Entry 2R92 (X-ray diffraction, 3.80 A resolution); this record covers chains B and C of the 14 polymer chains in the assembly.

== Chain B ==
Molecule: DNA-directed RNA polymerase II subunit RPB2
From: Saccharomyces cerevisiae
Notes: EC 2.7.7.6
UniProt: P08518 (RPB2_YEAST); residue numbers follow UniProt; this construct covers 1-1224
Chain sequence (1224 residues; row label = number of the first residue in the row):
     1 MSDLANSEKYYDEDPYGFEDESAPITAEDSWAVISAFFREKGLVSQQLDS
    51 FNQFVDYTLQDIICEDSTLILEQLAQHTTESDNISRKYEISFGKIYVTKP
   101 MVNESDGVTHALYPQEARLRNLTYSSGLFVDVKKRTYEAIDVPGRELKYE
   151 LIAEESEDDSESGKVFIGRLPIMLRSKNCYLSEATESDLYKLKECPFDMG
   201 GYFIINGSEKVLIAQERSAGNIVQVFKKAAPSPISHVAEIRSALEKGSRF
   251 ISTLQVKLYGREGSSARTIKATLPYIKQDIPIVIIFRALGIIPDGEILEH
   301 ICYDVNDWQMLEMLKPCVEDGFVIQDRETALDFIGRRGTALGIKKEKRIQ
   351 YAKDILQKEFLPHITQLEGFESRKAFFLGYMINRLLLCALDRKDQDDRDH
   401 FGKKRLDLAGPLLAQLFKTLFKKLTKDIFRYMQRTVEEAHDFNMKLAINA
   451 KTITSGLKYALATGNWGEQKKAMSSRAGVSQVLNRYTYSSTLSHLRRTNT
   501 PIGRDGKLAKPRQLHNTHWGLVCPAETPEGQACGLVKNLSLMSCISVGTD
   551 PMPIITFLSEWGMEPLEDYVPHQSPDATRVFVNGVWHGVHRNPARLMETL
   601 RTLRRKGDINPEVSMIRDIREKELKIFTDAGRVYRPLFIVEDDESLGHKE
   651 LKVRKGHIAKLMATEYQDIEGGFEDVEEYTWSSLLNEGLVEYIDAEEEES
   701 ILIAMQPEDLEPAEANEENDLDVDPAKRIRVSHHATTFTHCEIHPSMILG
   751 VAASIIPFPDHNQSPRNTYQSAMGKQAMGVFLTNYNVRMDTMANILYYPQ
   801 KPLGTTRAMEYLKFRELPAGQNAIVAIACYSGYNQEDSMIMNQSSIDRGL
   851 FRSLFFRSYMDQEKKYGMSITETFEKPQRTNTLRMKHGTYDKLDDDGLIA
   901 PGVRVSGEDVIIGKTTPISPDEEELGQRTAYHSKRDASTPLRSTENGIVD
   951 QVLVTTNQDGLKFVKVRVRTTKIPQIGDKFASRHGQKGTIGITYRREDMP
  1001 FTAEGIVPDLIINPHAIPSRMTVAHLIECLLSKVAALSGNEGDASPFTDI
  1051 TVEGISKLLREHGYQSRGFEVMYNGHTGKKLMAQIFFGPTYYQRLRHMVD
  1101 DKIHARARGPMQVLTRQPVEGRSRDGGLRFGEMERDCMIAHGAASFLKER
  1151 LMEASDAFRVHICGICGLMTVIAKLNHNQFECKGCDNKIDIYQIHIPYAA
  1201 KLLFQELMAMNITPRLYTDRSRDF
Unresolved in the structure: 1-18, 71-89, 134-163, 438-445, 503-509, 669-677, 716-721, 918-932
Metal / ion sites: Zn2+: Cys1163, Cys1166, Cys1182, Cys1185

== Chain C ==
Molecule: DNA-directed RNA polymerase II subunit RPB3
From: Saccharomyces cerevisiae
Notes: EC 2.7.7.6
UniProt: P16370 (RPB3_YEAST); numbering as in UniProt (aligned over 1-318)
Chain sequence (318 residues; numbered 1 to 318; the number before each row is that of its first residue):
     1 MSEEGPQVKIREASKDNVDFILSNVDLAMANSLRRVMIAEIPTLAIDSVE
    51 VETNTTVLADEFIAHRLGLIPLQSMDIEQLEYSRDCFCEDHCDKCSVVLT
   101 LQAFGESESTTNVYSKDLVIVSNLMGRNIGHPIIQDKEGNGVLICKLRKG
   151 QELKLTCVAKKGIAKEHAKWGPAAAIEFEYDPWNKLKHTDYWYEQDSAKE
   201 WPQSKNCEYEDPPNEGDPFDYKAQADTFYMNVESVGSIPVDQVVVRGIDT
   251 LQKKVASILLALTQMDQDKVNFASGDNNTASNMLGSNEDVMMTGAEQDPY
   301 SNASQMGNTGSGGYDNAW
Unresolved in the structure: 1, 269-318
Metal / ion sites: Zn2+: Cys86, Cys88, Cys92, Cys95
UniProt features mapped onto this chain:
  - binding site (Zn(2+)): Cys86, Cys88, Cys92, Cys95
  - modified residue: Ser2 (N-acetylserine)
  - natural variant: Ala30 (A30D: In mutant RPB3-1)
  - mutagenesis: Lys9 (K9E: Transcript termination readthrough)

== How chain B and chain C interact ==
Pairs across the interface (79):
  Asn786(B) with Val57(C)
  Tyr797(B) with Glu61(C); Phe62(C)
  Tyr798(B) with Phe62(C), hydrophobic; Arg66(C), hydrogen bond
  Ser844(B) with Ala168(C)
  Asp847(B) with His65(C), hydrogen bond (backbone-side chain); His167(C), salt bridge; Ala168(C), hydrogen bond (side chain-backbone)
  Arg848(B) with His65(C); Leu69(C); Ala168(C)
  Gly849(B) with His65(C)
  Arg852(B) with His65(C)
  Arg969(B) with Ala59(C); Asp60(C), salt bridge; Glu61(C), salt bridge
  Thr971(B) with Glu61(C), hydrogen bond
  Arg995(B) with Ala164(C); Lys165(C)
  Arg996(B) with Arg34(C), hydrogen bond (backbone-side chain); Ile38(C); Ala173(C); Ala174(C); Ala175(C)
  Glu997(B) with Arg34(C); Arg35(C), hydrogen bond (backbone-side chain); Ile38(C); Ala39(C)
  Asp998(B) with Arg35(C), salt bridge
  Phe1001(B) with Arg34(C); Phe178(C), hydrophobic
  Ala1003(B) with Glu177(C); Phe178(C), hydrogen bond (backbone-backbone); Glu179(C)
  Glu1004(B) with Glu177(C)
  Gly1005(B) with Ile176(C)
  Arg1060(B) with Lys199(C); Pro202(C)
  Gly1063(B) with Pro202(C)
  Gln1065(B) with Glu200(C); Trp201(C); Pro202(C)
  Arg1067(B) with Trp192(C); Glu194(C), salt bridge
  Phe1069(B) with Trp192(C), hydrophobic; Trp201(C)
  Glu1070(B) with Trp201(C)
  Tyr1073(B) with Phe178(C); Glu179(C); Tyr180(C), hydrophobic
  Gly1075(B) with Asn31(C), hydrogen bond (backbone-side chain); Arg34(C); Arg35(C), hydrogen bond (backbone-side chain)
  His1076(B) with Asn31(C), hydrogen bond (backbone-side chain)
  Thr1077(B) with Asn31(C), hydrogen bond (backbone-side chain)
  Gly1078(B) with Leu27(C); Asn31(C); Phe178(C); Tyr180(C)
  Lys1079(B) with Leu27(C); Tyr180(C); His188(C)
  Lys1080(B) with Tyr180(C), hydrogen bond (backbone-side chain); Asp181(C), salt bridge; Asn184(C); His188(C); Thr189(C)
  Leu1081(B) with His188(C); Thr189(C)
  Met1082(B) with Lys187(C); His188(C); Thr189(C); Asp190(C), hydrogen bond (backbone-backbone)
  Gln1084(B) with Thr189(C); Asp190(C); Tyr191(C); Trp192(C); Trp201(C)
Interface residues without a listed pair, chain B (41 interface residues in all): Tyr785, Ile948, Thr970, Met999, Tyr1064, Ser1066, Val1071
Interface residues without a listed pair, chain C (40 interface residues in all): Ala28

== Summary ==
Chain B and chain C form an interface of 41 and 40 residues respectively; the contacts include 13 hydrogen
bonds and 6 salt bridges. Polar contacts include Asp847(B)-His167(C), Arg969(B)-Asp60(C) and
Arg969(B)-Glu61(C). UniProt lists 4 Zn2+-binding residues and one mutagenesis site on chain C.
Here chain B is DNA-directed RNA polymerase II subunit RPB2 and chain C is DNA-directed RNA polymerase II
subunit RPB3, both from Saccharomyces cerevisiae. Entry 2R92 (Elongation complex of RNA polymerase II with
artificial RdRP scaffold) was determined by X-ray diffraction together with 2R93 from the same study.
